8YQY - chains C and H of the 9 polymer chains in the assembly; structure by electron microscopy, 3.68 A resolution.

# Chain C
Molecule: DNA-directed RNA polymerase RPB3-11 homolog
From: African swine fever virus
UniProt: A0A2X0RUE7 (A0A2X0RUE7_ASF); numbering as in UniProt (aligned over 1-359)
Amino-acid sequence (359 residues; numbered 1 to 359; the number before each row is that of its first residue):
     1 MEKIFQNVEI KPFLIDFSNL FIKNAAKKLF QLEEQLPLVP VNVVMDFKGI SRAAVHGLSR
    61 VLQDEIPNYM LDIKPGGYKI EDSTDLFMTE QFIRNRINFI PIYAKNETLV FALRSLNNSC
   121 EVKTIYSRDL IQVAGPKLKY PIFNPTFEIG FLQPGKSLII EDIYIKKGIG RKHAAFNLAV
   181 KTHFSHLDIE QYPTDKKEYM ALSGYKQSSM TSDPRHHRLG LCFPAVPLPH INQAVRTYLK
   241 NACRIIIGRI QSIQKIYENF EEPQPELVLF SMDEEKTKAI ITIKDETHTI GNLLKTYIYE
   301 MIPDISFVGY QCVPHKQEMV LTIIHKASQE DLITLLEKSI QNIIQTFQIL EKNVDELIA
Disordered / not traced: 1-2

# Chain H
Molecule: DNA-directed RNA polymerase RPB10 homolog
From: African swine fever virus
UniProt: A0A0C5BCR6 (A0A0C5BCR6_ASF); residue numbers follow UniProt; this construct covers 1-80
Amino-acid sequence (80 residues; row label = number of the first residue in the row):
     1 MLIPVVCFTC GFPIGTYAAI FDKARTEYIK TKMGGTLPQN IPLDASLQIE LKDLITALGI
    61 PMRVCCRTHL ITTLDYRKYY
Bound ions: Zn2+: Cys7, Cys10, Cys65, Cys66

# How chain C and chain H interact
Residue-residue contacts (63; chain C residue first):
  Phe13(C) - Phe12(H)  hydrophobic
  Phe13(C) - Tyr17(H)
  Phe13(C) - Gly59(H)
  Phe13(C) - Pro61(H)  hydrophobic
  Leu14(C) - Gly59(H)
  Ile15(C) - Tyr17(H)  hydrophobic
  Ile15(C) - Ala57(H)
  Ile15(C) - Leu58(H)
  Asp16(C) - Ala57(H)  hydrogen bond (backbone-backbone)
  Asn19(C) - Leu54(H)
  Asn19(C) - Ala57(H)
  Phe21(C) - Ala24(H)
  Phe21(C) - Glu27(H)
  Phe21(C) - Tyr28(H)
  Phe21(C) - Thr31(H)
  Phe21(C) - Leu54(H)  hydrophobic
  Ile22(C) - Ala24(H)  hydrophobic
  Ile22(C) - Leu54(H)  hydrophobic
  Ile22(C) - Leu58(H)  hydrophobic
  Ala25(C) - Ile20(H)  hydrophobic
  Ala25(C) - Ala24(H)  hydrophobic
  Ala26(C) - Ile20(H)  hydrophobic
  Lys28(C) - Lys23(H)
  Leu29(C) - Ala19(H)
  Leu29(C) - Ile20(H)  hydrophobic
  Leu29(C) - Lys23(H)
  Phe30(C) - Ala19(H)  hydrophobic
  Phe30(C) - Ile20(H)  hydrophobic
  Leu36(C) - Thr16(H)
  Pro40(C) - Phe12(H)  hydrophobic
  Pro40(C) - Pro13(H)  hydrophobic
  Pro40(C) - Tyr17(H)
  Phe87(C) - Met1(H)
  Phe87(C) - Tyr76(H)
  Phe87(C) - Tyr80(H)  hydrophobic
  Met88(C) - Met1(H)  hydrophobic
  Phe92(C) - Met1(H)  hydrophobic
  Arg96(C) - Leu2(H)
  Arg96(C) - Ile3(H)  hydrogen bond (side chain-backbone)
  Arg96(C) - Val5(H)
  Phe99(C) - Val5(H)
  Phe99(C) - Val6(H)
  Ile100(C) - Val5(H)  hydrophobic
  Pro101(C) - Pro13(H)  hydrophobic
  Thr124(C) - Arg77(H)  hydrogen bond
  Asn144(C) - Thr16(H)  hydrogen bond
  Thr146(C) - Gly15(H)
  Thr146(C) - Thr16(H)  hydrogen bond
  Phe147(C) - Val5(H)  hydrophobic
  Phe147(C) - Gly15(H)
  Phe147(C) - Thr16(H)
  Glu148(C) - Ala19(H)
  Glu148(C) - Arg77(H)  salt bridge
  Gly150(C) - Leu2(H)
  Phe151(C) - Leu2(H)  hydrophobic
  Phe151(C) - Tyr76(H)  hydrophobic
  Phe151(C) - Arg77(H)
  Gln153(C) - Tyr80(H)
  Val180(C) - Cys10(H)
  Lys181(C) - Arg63(H)  hydrogen bond (backbone-side chain)
  Thr182(C) - Arg63(H)
  Cys222(C) - Phe12(H)  hydrophobic
  Pro224(C) - Pro13(H)
Also at the interface, not in a pair above, chain C (37 interface residues in all): Val122, Tyr126, Ile149
Also at the interface, not in a pair above, chain H (32 interface residues in all): Pro4, Gly11, Ala18, Asp22, Asp53

# In short
The interface between chain C and chain H involves 37 residues on one side and 32 on the other; the contacts
include 6 hydrogen bonds and 1 salt bridge. Among the polar pairs are Glu148(C)-Arg77(H), Arg96(C)-Ile3(H) and
Thr124(C)-Arg77(H).
Chain C is DNA-directed RNA polymerase RPB3-11 homolog and chain H is DNA-directed RNA polymerase RPB10
homolog, both from African swine fever virus; the structure, ASFV RNA polymerase-M1249L complex complete, was
determined by electron microscopy (same publication as 8YQT, 8YQU, 8YQV, 8YQW, 8YQX and 8YQZ).
